Entry 8Y3M (electron microscopy, 3.25 A resolution); this record covers chains B and C of the 3 polymer chains in the assembly.

# Chain B
Name: SIR2-like domain-containing protein
Organism: Bacillus subtilis
Reference sequence: D4G637 (D4G637_BACNB); numbering as in UniProt (aligned over 1-1005)
Sequence (1005 residues; row label = number of the first residue in the row):
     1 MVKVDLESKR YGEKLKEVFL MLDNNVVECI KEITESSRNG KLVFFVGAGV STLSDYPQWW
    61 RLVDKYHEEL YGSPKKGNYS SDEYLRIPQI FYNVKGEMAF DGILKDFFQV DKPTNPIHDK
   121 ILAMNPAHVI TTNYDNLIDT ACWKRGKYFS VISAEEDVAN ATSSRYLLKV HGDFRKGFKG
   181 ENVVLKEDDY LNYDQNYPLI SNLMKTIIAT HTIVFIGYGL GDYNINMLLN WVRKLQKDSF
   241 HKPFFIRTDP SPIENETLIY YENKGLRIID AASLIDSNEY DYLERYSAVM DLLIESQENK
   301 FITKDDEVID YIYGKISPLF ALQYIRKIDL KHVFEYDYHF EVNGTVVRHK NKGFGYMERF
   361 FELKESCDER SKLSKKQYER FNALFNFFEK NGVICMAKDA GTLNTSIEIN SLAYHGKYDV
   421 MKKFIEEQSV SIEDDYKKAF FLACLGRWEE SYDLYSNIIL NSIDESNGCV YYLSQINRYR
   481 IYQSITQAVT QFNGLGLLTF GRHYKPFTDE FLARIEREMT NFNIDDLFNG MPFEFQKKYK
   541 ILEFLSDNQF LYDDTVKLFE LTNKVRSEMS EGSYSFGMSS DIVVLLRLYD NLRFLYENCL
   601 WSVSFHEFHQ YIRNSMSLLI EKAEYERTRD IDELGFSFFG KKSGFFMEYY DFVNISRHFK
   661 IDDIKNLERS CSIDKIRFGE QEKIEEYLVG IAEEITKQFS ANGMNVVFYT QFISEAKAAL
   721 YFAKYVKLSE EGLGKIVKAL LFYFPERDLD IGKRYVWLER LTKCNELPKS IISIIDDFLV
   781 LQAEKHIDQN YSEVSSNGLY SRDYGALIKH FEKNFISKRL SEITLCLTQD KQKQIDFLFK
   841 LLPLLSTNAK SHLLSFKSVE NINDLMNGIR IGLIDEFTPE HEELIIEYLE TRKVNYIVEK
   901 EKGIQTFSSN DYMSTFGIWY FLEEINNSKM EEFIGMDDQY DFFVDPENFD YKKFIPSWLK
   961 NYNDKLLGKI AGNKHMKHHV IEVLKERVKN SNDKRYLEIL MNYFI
Not modelled in the structure: 1-5, 495-503, 566-576, 635-643, 899-911
Reported in the primary citation:
  - catalytic residues: N133, Y134, D135, H171 (by similarity / conservation)
  - mutagenesis - Y134A, D135A, H171A, N202A, L1000A/M1001A: decreased catalytic activity on TTP
  - mutagenesis - R86E: decreased catalytic activity
  - mutagenesis - Y260E: unchanged catalytic activity
  - mutagenesis - R86E: decreased stability

# Chain C
Name: DSR anti-defence 1
Organism: Bacillus subtilis
Reference sequence: A0A9P1J8U5 (A0A9P1J8U5_BACIU); numbering as in UniProt (aligned over 1-120)
Sequence (120 residues; numbered 1 to 120; the number before each row is that of its first residue):
     1 MIEIFKDTGA THDLVYHSKI NTFVWDVEFD IVLSDSKELN KCYFVKCFNP YRINGKCDFA
    61 VSSIDIFSEG KRLLIENEFN FKITKAVHVA TSKDVTEIVL HLSERISSPF PIVKEVVYLD
Not modelled in the structure: 1-8, 34-37, 56-57, 75-77, 120

# How chain B and chain C interact
Residue-residue contacts - 68 pairs, chain B then chain C:
  Y755(B) - I53(C)
  E759(B) - I53(C)
  S795(B) - D65(C)
  S796(B) - C47(C)  hydrogen bond (backbone-side chain)
  N797(B) - C47(C)  hydrogen bond (backbone-side chain)
  N797(B) - R52(C)  hydrogen bond (backbone-side chain)
  N797(B) - V117(C)
  N797(B) - L119(C)
  G798(B) - R52(C)
  L799(B) - N49(C)
  L799(B) - R52(C)
  Y800(B) - D65(C)
  Y800(B) - K71(C)  hydrogen bond
  D803(B) - I53(C)
  N861(B) - E78(C)
  N863(B) - L74(C)
  M866(B) - D58(C)
  R870(B) - N54(C)  hydrogen bond (backbone-side chain)
  R870(B) - G55(C)
  R870(B) - D58(C)  salt bridge
  Y888(B) - F79(C)
  T891(B) - E78(C)
  T891(B) - F79(C)  hydrogen bond (side chain-backbone)
  T891(B) - N80(C)
  R892(B) - F79(C)
  R892(B) - F81(C)
  R892(B) - P109(C)
  N895(B) - F79(C)  hydrogen bond (side chain-backbone)
  N895(B) - N80(C)
  N895(B) - F81(C)
  V898(B) - K82(C)
  Y912(B) - L74(C)  hydrophobic
  S914(B) - F59(C)
  S914(B) - A60(C)
  T915(B) - D58(C)
  T915(B) - F59(C)  hydrogen bond (backbone-backbone)
  T915(B) - A60(C)
  I918(B) - F59(C)
  W919(B) - D58(C)
  L922(B) - F59(C)  hydrophobic
  G935(B) - S107(C)
  M936(B) - S107(C)
  M936(B) - S108(C)  hydrogen bond (backbone-backbone)
  M936(B) - P109(C)
  D937(B) - S107(C)
  D937(B) - S108(C)
  D937(B) - P109(C)
  D938(B) - N21(C)
  D938(B) - S107(C)  hydrogen bond
  Q939(B) - V61(C)
  K953(B) - S107(C)  hydrogen bond
  I955(B) - S18(C)
  I955(B) - K19(C)
  I955(B) - N21(C)
  P956(B) - S18(C)
  P956(B) - K19(C)
  S957(B) - K19(C)
  S957(B) - F48(C)
  W958(B) - V61(C)
  K960(B) - P50(C)
  K960(B) - Y51(C)  hydrogen bond (backbone-side chain)
  N961(B) - F48(C)
  N961(B) - N49(C)
  N961(B) - P50(C)
  N961(B) - A60(C)
  N961(B) - V61(C)
  N963(B) - F59(C)
  R995(B) - Y51(C)  hydrogen bond
Interface residues without a listed pair, chain B (43 interface residues in all): K665, I869, V894, L959, Y962
Interface residues without a listed pair, chain C (32 interface residues in all): I20, S63, F110
From the paper, about this interface:
  - specific contacts: I918(B)-F59(C) (hydrophobic contact), W919(B)-F59(C) (hydrophobic contact), L922(B)-F59(C) (hydrophobic contact)
  - interface residues, chain C: K19(C), F59(C)
  - hot spots on chain C (mutagenesis) - H17E, K19E, N21E, F59E: decreased binding to DSR2

# Summary
43 residues of chain B and 32 residues of chain C are in contact; the contacts include 13 hydrogen bonds and 1
salt bridge. Polar pairs include R870(B)-D58(C), S796(B)-C47(C) and N797(B)-C47(C). The authors report
hydrophobic contacts between I918(B) and F59(C), W919(B) and F59(C) and L922(B) and F59(C). From the paper:
catalytic residues N133(B), Y134(B) and D135(B) among others; Y134A, D135A and H171A of chain B, among others,
reduce catalytic activity on TTP; 11 substitutions were tested in all.
Chain B is SIR2-like domain-containing protein and chain C is DSR anti-defence 1, both from Bacillus subtilis;
the structure, Cryo-EM structure of DSR2-DSAD1 complex (cross-linked), was determined by electron microscopy,
deposited together with 8Y13, 8Y34, 8Y3W, 8Y3Y and 8ZC9.
